8E9H - chains D and I of the 15 polymer chains in the assembly; structure by electron microscopy, 2.70 A resolution.

== Chain D ==
Molecule: NADH-quinone oxidoreductase subunit D
From: Mycolicibacterium smegmatis MC2 155
UniProt: A0QU33 (NUOD_MYCS2); residues 1-442 here = UniProt positions 1-442
Amino-acid sequence (442 residues; numbered 1 to 442; the number before each row is that of its first residue):
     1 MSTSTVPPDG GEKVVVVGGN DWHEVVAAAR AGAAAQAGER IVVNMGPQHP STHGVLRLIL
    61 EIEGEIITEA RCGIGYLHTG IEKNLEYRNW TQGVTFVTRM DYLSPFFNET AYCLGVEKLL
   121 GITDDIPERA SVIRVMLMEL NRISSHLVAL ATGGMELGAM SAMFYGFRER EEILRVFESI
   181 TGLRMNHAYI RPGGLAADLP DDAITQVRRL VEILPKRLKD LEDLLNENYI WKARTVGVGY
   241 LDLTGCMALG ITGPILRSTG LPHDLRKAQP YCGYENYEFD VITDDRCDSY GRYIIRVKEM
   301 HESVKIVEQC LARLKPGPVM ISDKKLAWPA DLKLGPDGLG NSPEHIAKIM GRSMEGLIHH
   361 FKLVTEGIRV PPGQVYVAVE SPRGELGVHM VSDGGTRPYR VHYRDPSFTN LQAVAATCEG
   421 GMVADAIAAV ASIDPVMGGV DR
Disordered / not traced: 1-35
Small-molecule neighbours: menaquinone-9 (MQ9): Pro50, His53, Gly54, Tyr102, Leu103, Thr152, Met155, Met160, Phe164
What the authors report for this chain:
  - binding site for menaquinone-9: His53, Tyr102

== Chain I ==
Molecule: NADH-quinone oxidoreductase subunit I
From: Mycolicibacterium smegmatis MC2 155
UniProt: A0QU28 (NUOI_MYCS2); residues 1-180 here = UniProt positions 1-180
Amino-acid sequence (180 residues; row label = number of the first residue in the row):
     1 MPKFLDALAG FAVTLGSMFK KPITEGYPEK PGPVAPRYHG RHQLNRYPDG LEKCIGCELC
    61 AWACPADAIY VEGADNTADE RYSPGERYGR VYQINYLRCI GCGLCIEACP TRALTMTTEY
   121 EMADDNRADL IWGKDKLLAP LQEGMQAPPH DMAPGKTDDD YYLGNVTPIT PVPSGTEDAR
Disordered / not traced: 1-3, 169-180
Bound ions: 4Fe-4S cluster Fe site 1: His42, Cys64, Cys99, Cys102, Cys105; 4Fe-4S cluster Fe site 2: Cys54, Cys57, Cys60, Cys109
Small-molecule neighbours:
  - 4Fe-4S cluster (SF4), molecule 1: His42, Cys64, Pro65, Ala66, Ala68, Ile69, Ile94, Cys99, Ile100, Gly101, Cys102, Gly103, Leu104, Cys105, Met116
  - 4Fe-4S cluster (SF4), molecule 2: Leu44, Lys53, Cys54, Ile55, Gly56, Cys57, Glu58, Leu59, Cys60, Val71, Tyr92, Cys109, Pro110, Thr111, Ala113, Leu114
Swiss-Prot annotation at these positions:
  - binding site ([4Fe-4S] cluster): Cys54, Cys57, Cys60, Cys64, Cys99, Cys102, Cys105, Cys109

== Interface between chain D and chain I ==
Contacting residue pairs - 85 pairs, chain D then chain I:
  Arg88(D) - Cys64(I)
  Arg88(D) - Pro65(I)  hydrogen bond (side chain-backbone)
  Arg88(D) - Asp67(I)  salt bridge
  Thr91(D) - Leu104(I)
  Gln92(D) - Trp62(I)
  Gln92(D) - Ala63(I)  hydrogen bond (side chain-backbone)
  Gln92(D) - Cys64(I)
  Gln92(D) - Pro65(I)
  Gln92(D) - Leu104(I)
  Thr95(D) - Pro65(I)
  Thr95(D) - Ile100(I)
  Thr95(D) - Cys102(I)
  Thr95(D) - Leu104(I)
  Phe96(D) - Pro65(I)  hydrophobic
  Arg99(D) - Ile100(I)  hydrogen bond (side chain-backbone)
  Ser161(D) - Thr14(I)
  Tyr165(D) - Val13(I)  hydrogen bond (side chain-backbone)
  Tyr165(D) - Thr14(I)
  Tyr165(D) - Ser17(I)  hydrogen bond
  Arg168(D) - Ile23(I)
  Arg175(D) - Glu25(I)  salt bridge
  Glu178(D) - Val34(I)
  Glu178(D) - Ala35(I)  hydrogen bond (side chain-backbone)
  Glu178(D) - Tyr38(I)
  Ser179(D) - Ala35(I)
  Ser179(D) - Arg37(I)
  Ile180(D) - Arg37(I)  hydrogen bond (backbone-side chain)
  Thr181(D) - His39(I)
  Gly182(D) - Arg37(I)
  Gly182(D) - Tyr38(I)
  Gly182(D) - His39(I)  hydrogen bond (backbone-backbone)
  Leu183(D) - His39(I)
  Leu183(D) - Gly101(I)
  Arg191(D) - Leu104(I)
  Arg191(D) - Glu107(I)  salt bridge
  Ala197(D) - Arg37(I)
  Asp198(D) - Arg37(I)  hydrogen bond (backbone-side chain)
  Leu199(D) - Arg37(I)
  Pro200(D) - Arg37(I)
  Asp220(D) - Val13(I)
  Asp223(D) - Ala9(I)
  Asp223(D) - Gly10(I)
  Asp223(D) - Val13(I)
  Glu227(D) - Ala7(I)
  Asn228(D) - Ala7(I)
  Tyr229(D) - Ala7(I)  hydrophobic
  Trp328(D) - Glu107(I)  hydrogen bond
  Ala330(D) - Glu107(I)
  Leu332(D) - Ile106(I)  hydrophobic
  Leu332(D) - Glu107(I)
  Lys333(D) - Arg112(I)  hydrogen bond (backbone-side chain)
  Leu334(D) - Pro36(I)
  Asp337(D) - Gln43(I)
  Asp337(D) - Asn45(I)
  Asp337(D) - Arg112(I)  salt bridge
  Asp337(D) - Thr115(I)
  Asp337(D) - Thr117(I)
  Gly338(D) - Arg112(I)  hydrogen bond (backbone-side chain)
  Leu339(D) - Arg37(I)
  Leu339(D) - His39(I)
  Leu339(D) - Ile106(I)
  Leu339(D) - Arg112(I)
  Leu339(D) - Thr115(I)
  Leu339(D) - Met116(I)  hydrogen bond (backbone-backbone)
  Gly340(D) - Arg112(I)  hydrogen bond (backbone-side chain)
  Asn341(D) - Ile106(I)  hydrogen bond (side chain-backbone)
  Asn341(D) - Glu107(I)  hydrogen bond (side chain-backbone)
  Asn341(D) - Ala108(I)
  Asn341(D) - Cys109(I)  hydrogen bond (side chain-backbone)
  Asn341(D) - Arg112(I)  hydrogen bond (backbone-side chain)
  Ile346(D) - Cys109(I)
  Ile346(D) - Pro110(I)
  Ile346(D) - Thr111(I)
  Ile346(D) - Arg112(I)
  Ala347(D) - Tyr162(I)
  Ile349(D) - Pro110(I)  hydrophobic
  Met350(D) - Pro110(I)
  Met350(D) - Tyr162(I)  hydrophobic
  His360(D) - Glu107(I)
  His360(D) - Ala108(I)  hydrogen bond (side chain-backbone)
  Phe361(D) - Leu59(I)  hydrophobic
  Val364(D) - Ala63(I)
  Val364(D) - Ala108(I)  hydrophobic
  Thr365(D) - Leu59(I)
  Thr365(D) - Trp62(I)  hydrogen bond (backbone-side chain)
Also at the interface, not in a pair above, chain D (51 interface residues in all): Ala196, Leu224, Gly335, Ser342, Pro343, Gly351, Glu366
Also at the interface, not in a pair above, chain I (41 interface residues in all): Asp6, Ile55, Leu114, Leu163

== Summary ==
51 residues of chain D and 41 residues of chain I are in contact, with 20 hydrogen bonds and 4 salt bridges.
Among the polar pairs are Arg88(D)-Asp67(I), Arg175(D)-Glu25(I) and Arg191(D)-Glu107(I). Chain D binds
menaquinone-9. Chain I binds 4Fe-4S cluster. From the paper: a binding site for menaquinone-9 at His53(D) and
Tyr102(D).
Chain D is NADH-quinone oxidoreductase subunit D and chain I is NADH-quinone oxidoreductase subunit I, both
from Mycolicibacterium smegmatis MC2 155; the structure, Mycobacterial respiratory complex I, fully-inserted
quinone, was determined by electron microscopy (same publication as 8E9G and 8E9I).
